Entry 5NO2 (electron microscopy, 5.16 A resolution (low resolution: residue-level contacts below are approximate; hydrogen-bond / salt-bridge calls are withheld)); this record covers chains A and K of the 19 polymer chains in the assembly.

[Chain A]
Molecule: 16S ribosomal RNA
Source organism: Escherichia coli K-12
Sequence (1534 nucleotides; row label = number of the first residue in the row):
     1 AAAUUGAAGAGUUUGAUCAUGGCUCAGAUUGAACGCUGGCGGCAGGCCUA
    51 ACACAUGCAAGUCGAACGGUAACAGGAAGAAGCUUGCUUCUUUGCUGACG
   101 AGUGGCGGACGGGUGAGUAAUGUCUGGGAAACUGCCUGAUGGAGGGGGAU
   151 AACUACUGGAAACGGUAGCUAAUACCGCAUAACGUCGCAAGACCAAAGAG
   201 GGGGACCUUCGGGCCUCUUGCCAUCGGAUGUGCCCAGAUGGGAUUAGCUA
   251 GUAGGUGGGGUAACGGCUCACCUAGGCGACGAUCCCUAGCUGGUCUGAGA
   301 GGAUGACCAGCCACACUGGAACUGAGACACGGUCCAGACUCCUACGGGAG
   351 GCAGCAGUGGGGAAUAUUGCACAAUGGGCGCAAGCCUGAUGCAGCCAUGC
   401 CGCGUGUAUGAAGAAGGCCUUCGGGUUGUAAAGUACUUUCAGCGGGGAGG
   451 AAGGGAGUAAAGUUAAUACCUUUGCUCAUUGACGUUACCCGCAGAAGAAG
   501 CACCGGCUAACUCCGUGCCAGCAGCCXCGGUAAUACGGAGGGUGCAAGCG
   551 UUAAUCGGAAUUACUGGGCGUAAAGCGCACGCAGGCGGUUUGUUAAGUCA
   601 GAUGUGAAAUCCCCGGGCUCAACCUGGGAACUGCAUCUGAUACUGGCAAG
   651 CUUGAGUCUCGUAGAGGGGGGUAGAAUUCCAGGUGUAGCGGUGAAAUGCG
   701 UAGAGAUCUGGAGGAAUACCGGUGGCGAAGGCGGCCCCCUGGACGAAGAC
   751 UGACGCUCAGGUGCGAAAGCGUGGGGAGCAAACAGGAUUAGAUACCCUGG
   801 UAGUCCACGCCGUAAACGAUGUCGACUUGGAGGUUGUGCCCUUGAGGCGU
   851 GGCUUCCGGAGCUAACGCGUUAAGUCGACCGCCUGGGGAGUACGGCCGCA
   901 AGGUUAAAACUCAAAUGAAUUGACGGGGGCCCGCACAAGCGGUGGAGCAU
   951 GUGGUUUAAUUCGAUGXAACGCGAAGAACCUUACCUGGUCUUGACAUCCA
  1001 CGGAAGUUUUCAGAGAUGAGAAUGUGCCUUCGGGAACCGUGAGACAGGUG
  1051 CUGCAUGGCUGUCGUCAGCUCGUGUUGUGAAAUGUUGGGUUAAGUCCCGC
  1101 AACGAGCGCAACCCUUAUCCUUUGUUGCCAGCGGUCCGGCCGGGAACUCA
  1151 AAGGAGACUGCCAGUGAUAAACUGGAGGAAGGUGGGGAUGACGUCAAGUC
  1201 AUCAUGGCCCUUACGACCAGGGCUACACACGUGCUACAAUGGCGCAUACA
  1251 AAGAGAAGCGACCUCGCGAGAGCAAGCGGACCUCAUAAAGUGCGUCGUAG
  1301 UCCGGAUUGGAGUCUGCAACUCGACUCCAUGAAGUCGGAAUCGCUAGUAA
  1351 UCGUGGAUCAGAAUGCCACGGUGAAUACGUUCCCGGGCCUUGUACACACC
  1401 GCCCGUXACACCAUGGGAGUGGGUUGCAAAAGAAGUAGGUAGCUUAACCU
  1451 UCGGGAGGGCGCUUACCACUUUGUGAUUCAUGACUGGGGUGAAGUCGUAA
  1501 CAAGGUAACCGUAGGGGAACCUGCGGUUGGAUCA
Modified / non-standard residues: PSU (pseudouridine-5'-monophosphate) at position 516, G7M (N7-methyl-guanosine-5'-monophosphate) at position 527, 2MG (2N-methylguanosine-5'-monophosphate) at position 966, 5MC (5-methylcytidine-5'-monophosphate) at position 967, 2MG (2N-methylguanosine-5'-monophosphate) at position 1207, 4OC (4n,o2'-methylcytidine-5'-monophosphate) at position 1402, 5MC (5-methylcytidine-5'-monophosphate) at position 1407, UR3 (3-methyluridine-5'-monophoshate) at position 1498, 2MG (2N-methylguanosine-5'-monophosphate) at position 1516, MA6 (6N-dimethyladenosine-5'-monophoshate) at position 1518, MA6 (6N-dimethyladenosine-5'-monophoshate) at position 1519
Metal / ion sites: Mg2+ site 1 near G21 (its only coordinating residue here); Mg2+ site 2 near G100 (its only coordinating residue here); Mg2+ site 3: G113, C308; Mg2+ site 4 near U114 (its only coordinating residue here); Mg2+ site 5: A116, G117, G289; Mg2+ site 6: G145, A197; Mg2+ site 7: A174, C175; Mg2+ site 8: U180, C194, A195; Mg2+ site 9 near C328 (its only coordinating residue here); Mg2+ site 10 near A329 (its only coordinating residue here); Mg2+ site 11 near C352 (its only coordinating residue here); Mg2+ site 12 near C355 (its only coordinating residue here); 32 more Mg2+ sites not listed

[Chain K]
Molecule: 30S ribosomal protein S11
Source organism: Escherichia coli (strain K12)
UniProt: P0A7R9 (RS11_ECOLI); residues 13-129 here = UniProt positions 13-129
Amino-acid sequence (117 residues; each row starts with the number of its first residue):
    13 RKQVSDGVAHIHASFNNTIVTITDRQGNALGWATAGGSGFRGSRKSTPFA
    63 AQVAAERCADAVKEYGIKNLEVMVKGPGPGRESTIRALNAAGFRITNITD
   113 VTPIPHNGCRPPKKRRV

[Interface between chain A and chain K]
Residue-residue contacts (61):
  G674(A) / His-118(K)
  A675(A) / Ile-116(K)
  A675(A) / His-118(K)
  A675(A) / Gly-120(K)
  A676(A) / Pro-115(K)
  A676(A) / Pro-117(K)
  U677(A) / Cys-121(K)
  G683(A) / Gly-39(K)
  G683(A) / Asn-40(K)
  U684(A) / Gly-39(K)
  U684(A) / Asn-40(K)
  U684(A) / Ala-41(K)
  G685(A) / Ala-41(K)
  G685(A) / Trp-44(K)
  U686(A) / Trp-44(K)
  A687(A) / Trp-44(K)
  G688(A) / Thr-46(K)
  G688(A) / Gly-49(K)
  C689(A) / Asn-29(K)
  C689(A) / Thr-46(K)
  C689(A) / Gly-48(K)
  C689(A) / Arg-53(K)
  G690(A) / Asn-29(K)
  G691(A) / Asn-28(K)
  G691(A) / Lys-57(K)
  U692(A) / Asn-28(K)
  U692(A) / Arg-127(K)
  G693(A) / Arg-127(K)
  A694(A) / Ser-55(K)
  A695(A) / Arg-53(K)
  A695(A) / Gly-54(K)
  A704(A) / Trp-44(K)
  G705(A) / Trp-44(K)
  A706(A) / Thr-33(K)
  A706(A) / Ala-41(K)
  U707(A) / His-22(K)
  U707(A) / Gly-39(K)
  U707(A) / Lys-87(K)
  C708(A) / His-22(K)
  C708(A) / Gly-39(K)
  A715(A) / Gly-120(K)
  A716(A) / His-118(K)
  A716(A) / Asn-119(K)
  A716(A) / Gly-120(K)
  A718(A) / His-118(K)
  A718(A) / Asn-119(K)
  A777(A) / Cys-121(K)
  G778(A) / Cys-121(K)
  G778(A) / Arg-122(K)
  A780(A) / Lys-125(K)
  C795(A) / Arg-128(K)
  C796(A) / Arg-127(K)
  C796(A) / Arg-128(K)
  C797(A) / Arg-127(K)
  U1506(A) / Arg-128(K)
  A1507(A) / Arg-128(K)
  A1507(A) / Val-129(K)
  U1522(A) / Arg-128(K)
  G1523(A) / Lys-125(K)
  C1524(A) / Lys-125(K)
  G1525(A) / Arg-122(K)
Other interface residues (no listed pair), chain A (40 interface residues in all): G714, U717, C779
Other interface residues (no listed pair), chain K (35 interface residues in all): Ile-31, Thr-35, Gln-38, Ala-47, Ser-58, Pro-124, Lys-126

[In short]
Chain A and chain K form an interface of 40 and 35 residues respectively. The Mg2+ site 3 is built by G113(A)
and C308(A). The Mg2+ site 5 is built by A116(A), G117(A) and G289(A).
Chain A is 16S ribosomal RNA (Escherichia coli K-12) and chain K is 30S ribosomal protein S11 (Escherichia
coli (strain K12)); the structure, RsgA-GDPNP bound to the 30S ribosomal subunit (RsgA assembly intermediate),
was determined by electron microscopy (same publication as 5NO4).
